Entry 1CFS (X-ray diffraction, 2.75 A resolution); this record covers chains B and C of the 3 polymer chains in the assembly.

[Chain B]
Protein: Protein (IGG2A kappa antibody CB41 (heavy chain))
Organism: Mus musculus
Notes: fragment: fab; antibody fragment or engineered binder
Sequence (213 residues; numbered 1 to 213; the number before each row is that of its first residue):
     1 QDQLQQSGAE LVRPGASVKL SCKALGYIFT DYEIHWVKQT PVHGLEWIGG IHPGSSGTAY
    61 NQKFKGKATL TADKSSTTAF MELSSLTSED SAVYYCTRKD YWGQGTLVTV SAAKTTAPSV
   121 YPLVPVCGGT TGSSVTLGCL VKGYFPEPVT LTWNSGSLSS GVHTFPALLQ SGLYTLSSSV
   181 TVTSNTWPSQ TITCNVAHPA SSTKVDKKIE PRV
Disulfide bonds: Cys-22/Cys-96, Cys-139/Cys-194

[Chain C]
Protein: Protein (ANTIGEN bound peptide)
Sequence (11 residues; each row starts with the number of its first residue):
     1 GLYEWGGARI T
From the paper describing this entry:
  - contacts within the chain: Gly-1/Arg-9 (hydrogen bond)

[Interface between chain B and chain C]
Contacting residue pairs - 17 pairs, chain B then chain C:
  Asp-31(B) / Gly-1(C)
  Tyr-32(B) / Gly-1(C)
  Tyr-32(B) / Leu-2(C)
  Glu-33(B) / Arg-9(C)
  Glu-33(B) / Ile-10(C)  hydrogen bond (side chain-backbone)
  Glu-33(B) / Thr-11(C)
  Gly-50(B) / Ile-10(C)
  Ile-51(B) / Ile-10(C)
  His-52(B) / Thr-11(C)
  Ser-55(B) / Thr-11(C)
  Gly-57(B) / Ile-10(C)
  Thr-58(B) / Ile-10(C)
  Arg-98(B) / Leu-2(C)
  Lys-99(B) / Leu-2(C)
  Lys-99(B) / Trp-5(C)
  Asp-100(B) / Leu-2(C)
  Asp-100(B) / Trp-5(C)
Other interface residues (no listed pair), chain B (14 interface residues in all): His-35, Ala-59
The authors on this interface:
  - residue pairs: Tyr-32(B)/Leu-2(C), Glu-33(B)/Ile-10(C), His-35(B)/Ile-10(C) (hydrophobic contact)
  - epitope / paratope residues, chain B: Tyr-32(B), Glu-33(B), His-35(B)
  - epitope / paratope residues, chain C: Leu-2(C), Ile-10(C)

[In short]
Chain B and chain C form an interface of 14 and 6 residues respectively; the contacts include 1 hydrogen bond.
Its one hydrogen-bonded contact is Glu-33(B)/Ile-10(C). The authors report contacts between Tyr-32(B) and
Leu-2(C) and Glu-33(B) and Ile-10(C); a hydrophobic contact between His-35(B) and Ile-10(C). From the paper:
epitope/paratope residues Tyr-32(B), Glu-33(B) and Leu-2(C) among others; contacts within the chain involving
Gly-1(C) and Arg-9(C).
Here chain B is Protein (IGG2A kappa antibody CB41 (heavy chain)) (Mus musculus) and chain C is Protein
(ANTIGEN bound peptide). Entry 1CFS (Anti-P24 (HIV-1) fab fragment CB41 complexed with an epitope-unrelated
peptide) was determined by X-ray diffraction (same publication as 1HI6, 1CFT, 1CFN, 1CFQ and 1BOG).
